Entry 4OSG (X-ray diffraction, 2.70 A resolution); this record covers chain A.

# Chain A
Name: Dihydrofolate reductase
Source organism: Klebsiella pneumoniae CG43
Notes: EC 1.5.1.3
UniProt: U5M636 (U5M636_KLEPN); numbering as in UniProt (aligned over 1-159)
Sequence (165 residues; row label = number of the first residue in the row):
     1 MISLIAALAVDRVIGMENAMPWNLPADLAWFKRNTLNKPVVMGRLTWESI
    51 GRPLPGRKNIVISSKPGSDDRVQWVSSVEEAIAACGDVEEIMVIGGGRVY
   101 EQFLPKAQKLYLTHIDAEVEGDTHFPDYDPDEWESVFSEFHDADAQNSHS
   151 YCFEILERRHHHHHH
Disordered / not traced: 160-165
Construct notes: expression tag (160-165)
Ligand contacts:
  - NADPH (06U; 6-ethyl-5-{(3R)-3-[3-methoxy-5-(pyridin-4-yl)phenyl]but-1-yn-1-yl}pyrimidine-2,4-diamine): I5, A6, A7, M20, D27, L28, W30, F31, K32, M42, T46, W47, I50, R52, L54, I94, G95, Y100, T113
  - NADP (NAP; NADP nicotinamide-adenine-dinucleotide phosphate): I5, A6, A7, I14, G15, N18, A19, M20, W22, G43, R44, T46, I62, S63, S64, S76, S77, I94, G95, G96, G97, R98, V99, Y100, Q102, T123
Reported in the primary citation:
  - binding site for NADPH: L28, F31, M42, T46, I50, L54, I94, T113
  - conformationally variable residues (loop rearrangement): S49 to P53
  - specificity-determining residues: I94

# Overview
Ligands of chain A: NADP and NADPH. The paper reports a binding site for NADPH at L28, F31 and M42 among
others; the specificity determinant I94.
Chain A is Dihydrofolate reductase (Klebsiella pneumoniae CG43); the structure, Klebsiella pneumoniae
complexed with NADPH and
6-ethyl-5-[(3R)-3-[3-methoxyl-5-(pyridine-4-yl)phenyl]but-1-yn-1-yl]pyrimidine-2,4-diamine (UCP1006), was
determined by X-ray diffraction together with 4OR7 from the same study.
